7VII - chains A and M of the 14 polymer chains in the assembly; structure by electron microscopy, 5.60 A resolution (low resolution: residue-level contacts below are approximate; hydrogen-bond / salt-bridge calls are withheld).

# Chain A
Name: Major capsid protein
From: Escherichia phage lambda
UniProtKB: P03713 (CAPSD_LAMBD); numbering as in UniProt (aligned over 1-341)
Chain sequence (341 residues; each row starts with the number of its first residue):
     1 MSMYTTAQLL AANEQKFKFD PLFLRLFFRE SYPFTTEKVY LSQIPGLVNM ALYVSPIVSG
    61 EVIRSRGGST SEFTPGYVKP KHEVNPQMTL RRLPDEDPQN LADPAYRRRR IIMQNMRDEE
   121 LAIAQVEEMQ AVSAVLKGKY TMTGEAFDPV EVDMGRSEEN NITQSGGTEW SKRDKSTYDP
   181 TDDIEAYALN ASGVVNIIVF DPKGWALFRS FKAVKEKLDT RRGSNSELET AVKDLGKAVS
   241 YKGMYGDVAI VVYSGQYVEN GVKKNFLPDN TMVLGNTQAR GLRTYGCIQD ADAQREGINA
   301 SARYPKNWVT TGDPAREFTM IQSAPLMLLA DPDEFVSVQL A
Unresolved in the structure: 1-2

# Chain M
Name: Capsid decoration protein
From: Escherichia phage lambda
UniProtKB: P03712 (DECO_LAMBD); residues 1-110 here = UniProt positions 1-110
Chain sequence (110 residues; each row starts with the number of its first residue):
     1 MTSKETFTHY QPQGNSDPAH TATAPGGLSA KAPAMTPLML DTSSRKLVAW DGTTDGAAVG
    61 ILAVAADQTS TTLTFYKSGT FRYEDVLWPE AASDETKKRT AFAGTAISIV
Unresolved in the structure: 1

# How chain A and chain M interact
Residue-residue contacts (15; chain A residue first):
  K81(A) - S16(M)
  E83(A) - Q11(M)
  N85(A) - Q11(M)
  Q87(A) - Y10(M)
  M88(A) - H9(M)
  M88(A) - Y10(M)
  M88(A) - Q11(M)
  L90(A) - Y10(M)
  R91(A) - F7(M)
  R92(A) - F7(M)
  L93(A) - F7(M)
  P94(A) - F7(M)
  R316(A) - Q13(M)
  R316(A) - S16(M)
  F318(A) - S16(M)
Interface residues without a listed pair, chain A (13 interface residues in all): W308
Interface residues without a listed pair, chain M (7 interface residues in all): P18

# Summary
The interface between chain A and chain M involves 13 residues on one side and 7 on the other.
Chain A is Major capsid protein and chain M is Capsid decoration protein, both from Escherichia phage lambda;
the structure, cryoEM structure of bacteriophage lambda capsid at 5.6 Angstrom, was determined by electron
microscopy, deposited together with 7VI9, 7VIA and 7VIK.
